Entry 1T87 (X-ray diffraction, 1.80 A resolution); this record covers chain A.

Chain A:
Name: Cytochrome P450-cam
Organism: Pseudomonas putida
Notes: EC 1.14.15.1
UniProtKB: P00183 (CPXA_PSEPU); residues 1-414 here = UniProt positions 1-414
Sequence (414 residues; each row starts with the number of its first residue):
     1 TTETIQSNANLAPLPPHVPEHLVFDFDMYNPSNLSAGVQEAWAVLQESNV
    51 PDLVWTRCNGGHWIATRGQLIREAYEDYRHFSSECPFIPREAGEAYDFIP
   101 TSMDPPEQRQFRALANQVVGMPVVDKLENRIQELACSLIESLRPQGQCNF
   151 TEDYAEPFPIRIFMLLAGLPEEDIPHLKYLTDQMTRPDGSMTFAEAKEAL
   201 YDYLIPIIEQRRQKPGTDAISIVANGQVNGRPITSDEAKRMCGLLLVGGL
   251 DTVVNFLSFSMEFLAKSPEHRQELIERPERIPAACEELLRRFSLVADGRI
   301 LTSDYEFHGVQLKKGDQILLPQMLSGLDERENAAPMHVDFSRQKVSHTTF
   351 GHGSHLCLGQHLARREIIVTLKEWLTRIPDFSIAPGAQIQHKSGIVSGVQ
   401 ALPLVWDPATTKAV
Not modelled in the structure: 1-7
Construct notes: engineered mutation Ala334 (Cys in P00183)
Bound ions: K+ site 1: Pro15, Pro16, Val18, Glu20 (shared with 1 residue of chain B); K+ site 2: Glu84, Gly93, Glu94, Tyr96; heme Fe near Cys357 (its only coordinating residue here)
Residues lining bound ligands:
  - camphor (CAM): Phe87, Tyr96, Phe98, Thr101, Thr185, Leu244, Val247, Gly248, Thr252, Val295, Asp297, Ile395, Val396
  - heme (HEM): Tyr75, Pro100, Thr101, Gln108, Arg112, Val119, Phe163, Leu244, Leu245, Gly248, Gly249, Thr252, Val253, Phe256, Leu294, Val295, Asp297, Arg299, Gln322, Thr349, Phe350, Gly351, Ser354, His355, Leu356, Cys357, Leu358, Gly359, Leu362, Ala363

In short:
Bound to chain A: heme and camphor. Pro15, Pro16, Val18 and Glu20 form the K+ site 1. Glu84, Gly93, Glu94 and
Tyr96 coordinate K+ site 2.
Chain A is Cytochrome P450-cam (Pseudomonas putida); the structure, Crystal Structure of the Ferrous CO-bound
Cytochrome P450cam (C334A), was determined by X-ray diffraction together with 1T85, 1T86 and 1T88 from the
same study.
